9QH0 - chains B and C of the 4 polymer chains in the assembly; structure by electron microscopy, 2.52 A resolution.

# Chain B (and C)
Molecule: Polyribonucleotide nucleotidyltransferase
Source organism: Escherichia coli
Notes: EC 2.7.7.8; chain C of this document is another copy of the same molecule, construct and numbering; everything in this record applies to it too
UniProt: P05055 (PNP_ECOLI); residue numbers follow UniProt; this construct covers 1-549
Amino-acid sequence (549 residues; each row starts with the number of its first residue):
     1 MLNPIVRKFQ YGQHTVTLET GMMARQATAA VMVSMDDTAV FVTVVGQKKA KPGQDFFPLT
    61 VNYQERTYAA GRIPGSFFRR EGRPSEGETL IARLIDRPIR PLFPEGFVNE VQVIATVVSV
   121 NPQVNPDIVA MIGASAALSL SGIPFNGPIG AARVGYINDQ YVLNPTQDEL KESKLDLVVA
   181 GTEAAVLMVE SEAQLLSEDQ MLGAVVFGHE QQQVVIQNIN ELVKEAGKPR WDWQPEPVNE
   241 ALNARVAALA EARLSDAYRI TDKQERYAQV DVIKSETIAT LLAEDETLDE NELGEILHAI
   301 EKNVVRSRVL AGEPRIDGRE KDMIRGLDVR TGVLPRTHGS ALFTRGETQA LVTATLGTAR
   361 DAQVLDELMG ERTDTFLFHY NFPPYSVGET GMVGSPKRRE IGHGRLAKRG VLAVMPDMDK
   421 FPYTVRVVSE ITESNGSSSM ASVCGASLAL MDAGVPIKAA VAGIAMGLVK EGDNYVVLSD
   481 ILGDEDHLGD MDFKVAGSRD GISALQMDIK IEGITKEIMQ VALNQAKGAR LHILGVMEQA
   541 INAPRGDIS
UniProt features mapped onto this chain:
  - region: Phe77 to Arg80 (FFRR loop), Leu327 to Thr331 (Interaction with RNase E)
  - binding site (Mg(2+)): Asp486, Asp492
  - mutagenesis: Arg79 to Arg80 (Strongly reduces RNA binding. Reduces RNA degradation), Arg83 (R83A: No effect on RNA-binding. No effect on degradation of long RNA molecules. Impairs degradation of short RNA molecules), Arg100 (R100D: Abolishes enzyme activity), Arg319 (R319A: Abolishes enzyme activity), Arg398 to Arg399 (Abolishes enzyme activity), Val428 (V428P: Abolishes enzyme activity), Cys444 (C444W: Abolishes enzyme activity), Asp492 (D492G: Abolishes enzyme activity)

# Interface between chain B and chain C
Contacting residue pairs - 87 pairs, chain B then chain C:
  Arg83(B) with Phe78(C)
  Gly326(B) with Met1(C)
  Leu327(B) with Met1(C)
  Asp328(B) with Met1(C); Leu2(C)
  Arg330(B) with Leu2(C); Met22(C)
  Leu334(B) with Val118(C); Ser119(C)
  Pro335(B) with Asp37(C); Ser119(C)
  Arg336(B) with Asp37(C), salt bridge; Ala69(C); Ser119(C); Asn121(C); Pro122(C)
  Thr337(B) with Tyr68(C); Val118(C); Ser119(C)
  His338(B) with Gly71(C)
  Leu342(B) with Met22(C), hydrophobic; Met23(C), hydrophobic
  Thr344(B) with Met1(C); Leu2(C)
  Gly346(B) with Met1(C); Arg25(C), hydrogen bond (backbone-side chain)
  Glu347(B) with Arg25(C); Gln26(C), hydrogen bond (backbone-side chain)
  Gln349(B) with Leu2(C); Met22(C), hydrogen bond (side chain-backbone); Met23(C); Ala24(C), hydrogen bond (side chain-backbone)
  Leu351(B) with Met23(C), hydrophobic
  Thr353(B) with Tyr68(C)
  Thr355(B) with Tyr68(C); Gly71(C); Arg72(C)
  Gly357(B) with Ile73(C)
  Arg360(B) with Arg79(C)
  Asp361(B) with Ile73(C); Arg79(C), hydrogen bond (backbone-side chain)
  Ala362(B) with Arg79(C), hydrogen bond (backbone-side chain)
  Gln363(B) with Phe78(C); Arg79(C)
  Val364(B) with Phe77(C)
  His379(B) with Arg79(C); Arg80(C)
  Tyr380(B) with Arg80(C)
  Asn381(B) with Arg66(C); Arg80(C), hydrogen bond
  Pro384(B) with Gln112(C)
  Tyr385(B) with Ala27(C); Phe41(C); Thr43(C); Val45(C), hydrophobic; Ile114(C), hydrophobic
  Ser386(B) with Gln26(C)
  Val387(B) with Gln26(C)
  Gly388(B) with Gln26(C); Val45(C)
  Glu389(B) with Val45(C)
  Thr390(B) with Val45(C); Gln47(C), hydrogen bond; Glu110(C), hydrogen bond; Gln112(C)
  Gly391(B) with Gln112(C), hydrogen bond (backbone-side chain)
  Val393(B) with Asn62(C); Gln64(C); Gln112(C); Ile114(C), hydrophobic
  Gly394(B) with Arg83(C), hydrogen bond (backbone-side chain)
  Ser395(B) with Arg83(C)
  Thr424(B) with Ile73(C)
  Arg426(B) with Ile73(C); Pro74(C); Arg79(C); Glu81(C), salt bridge
  Val428(B) with Tyr68(C), hydrophobic
  Glu430(B) with Arg66(C), salt bridge; Tyr68(C)
  Thr432(B) with Met23(C); Ala24(C)
  Glu433(B) with Met23(C); Ala24(C), hydrogen bond (side chain-backbone); Arg25(C), salt bridge
  Ser434(B) with Gln26(C), hydrogen bond (backbone-side chain)
  Asn435(B) with Gln26(C)
Other interface residues (no listed pair), chain B (50 interface residues in all): Leu356, Leu377, Pro396, Glu400
Other interface residues (no listed pair), chain C (39 interface residues in all): Pro4, Ala39, Thr67, Val120

# Overview
50 residues of chain B face 39 of chain C across their interface; the contacts include 13 hydrogen bonds and 4
salt bridges. Polar pairs include Arg336(B)-Asp37(C), Arg426(B)-Glu81(C) and Glu430(B)-Arg66(C).
Both chains are Polyribonucleotide nucleotidyltransferase (Escherichia coli). Entry 9QH0 (Escherichia coli
polynucleotide phosphorylase in complex with recognition site of RNase E) was determined by electron
microscopy (same publication as 9QH3).
